Entry 2PE6 (X-ray diffraction, 2.40 A resolution); this record covers chains A and B.

Chain A:
Molecule: SUMO-conjugating enzyme UBC9
From: Homo sapiens
Notes: EC 6.3.2.-
UniProtKB: P63279 (UBC9_HUMAN); numbering as in UniProt (aligned over 1-158)
Sequence (161 residues; each row starts with the number of its first residue; numbers below 1 keep their minus sign (Gly-2 is residue -2)):
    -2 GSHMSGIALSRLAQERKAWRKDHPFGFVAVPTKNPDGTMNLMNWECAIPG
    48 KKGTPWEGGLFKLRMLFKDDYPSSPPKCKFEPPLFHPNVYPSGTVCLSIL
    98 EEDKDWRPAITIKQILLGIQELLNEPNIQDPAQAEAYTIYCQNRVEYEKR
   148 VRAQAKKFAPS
Sequence notes: cloning artifact (-2 to 0)
What the authors report for this chain:
  - catalytic residues: Cys93 (citing earlier work)
  - mutagenesis - R13A, R13E, R17A, R17E: abolished binding to SUMO-2
  - mutagenesis - F22A: unchanged catalytic activity
  - mutagenesis - R13A, R13E, R17A, R17E: decreased catalytic activity
  - mutagenesis - F22A: unchanged catalytic activity on poly-SUMO-2 chains
  - mutagenesis - R13A, R17A: decreased catalytic activity on poly-SUMO-2 chains
  - mutagenesis - R13E, R17E: abolished catalytic activity on poly-SUMO-2 chains

Chain B:
Molecule: Small ubiquitin-related modifier 1
From: Homo sapiens
UniProtKB: P63165 (SUMO1_HUMAN); numbering as in UniProt (aligned over 1-97)
Sequence (97 residues; row label = number of the first residue in the row):
     1 MSDQEAKPSTEDLGDKKEGEYIKLKVIGQDSSEIHFKVKMTTHLKKLKES
    51 YCQRQGVPMNSLRFLFEGQRIADNHTPKELGMEEEDVIEVYQEQTGG
Not modelled in the structure: 1-20, 95-97

Interface between chain A and chain B:
Residue-residue contacts (23; chain A residue first):
  Arg13(A) with Glu67(B), salt bridge
  Arg17(A) with Phe66(B); Glu67(B), salt bridge; Gly81(B), hydrogen bond (side chain-backbone); Met82(B); Glu83(B), salt bridge; Asp86(B), salt bridge; Val87(B)
  Lys18(A) with Lys25(B), hydrogen bond (backbone-side chain); Glu85(B); Val87(B)
  Phe22(A) with Ile27(B); Gly28(B); Gln29(B); Glu89(B); Tyr91(B), hydrophobic
  Gly23(A) with Glu89(B), hydrogen bond (backbone-side chain); Tyr91(B)
  Val25(A) with Glu67(B); Gly68(B)
  Val27(A) with Glu67(B)
  Lys49(A) with Gln29(B)
  Ser158(A) with Arg63(B), hydrogen bond (backbone-side chain)
Interface residues without a listed pair, chain A (13 interface residues in all): His20, Pro21, Phe24, Pro157
Interface residues without a listed pair, chain B (18 interface residues in all): Leu80, Val90
The authors on this interface:
  - specific contacts: Arg13(A)-Glu67(B), Arg17(A)-Gly81(B), Arg17(A)-Glu67(B) (salt bridge), Arg17(A)-Asp86(B) (salt bridge), Phe22(A)-Tyr91(B) (hydrophobic contact), Phe22(A)-Glu89(B) (hydrophobic contact), Phe22(A)-Gly28(B) (hydrophobic contact), Phe22(A)-Gln29(B) (backbone contact), Gly23(A)-Glu89(B) (backbone contact)

In short:
The interface between chain A and chain B involves 13 residues on one side and 18 on the other; the contacts
include 4 hydrogen bonds and 4 salt bridges. Polar pairs include Arg13(A)-Glu67(B), Arg17(A)-Glu67(B) and
Arg17(A)-Glu83(B). The paper describes contacts between Arg13(A) and Glu67(B) and Arg17(A) and Gly81(B); salt
bridges between Arg17(A) and Glu67(B) and Arg17(A) and Asp86(B); hydrophobic contacts between Phe22(A) and
Tyr91(B), Phe22(A) and Glu89(B) and Phe22(A) and Gly28(B). The paper reports the catalytic residue Cys93(A);
R13A, R13E and R17A of chain A, among others, abolish binding to SUMO-2; 5 substitutions were tested in all.
Here chain A is SUMO-conjugating enzyme UBC9 and chain B is Small ubiquitin-related modifier 1, both from Homo
sapiens. Entry 2PE6 (Non-covalent complex between human SUMO-1 and human Ubc9) was determined by X-ray
diffraction.
